PDB entry 2GM4 | X-ray diffraction, 3.50 A resolution | chains K and B of the 8 polymer chains in the assembly

== Chain K ==
Molecule: 13-nt DNA strand
Sequence (13 nucleotides; numbered 23 to 35; the number before each row is that of its first residue):
    23 TTATCGGACA CTG
Disordered / not traced: 35

== Chain B ==
Molecule: Transposon gamma-delta resolvase
Source organism: Escherichia coli
UniProt: P03012 (TNR1_ECOLI); numbering as in UniProt (aligned over 1-183)
Chain sequence (183 residues; row label = number of the first residue in the row):
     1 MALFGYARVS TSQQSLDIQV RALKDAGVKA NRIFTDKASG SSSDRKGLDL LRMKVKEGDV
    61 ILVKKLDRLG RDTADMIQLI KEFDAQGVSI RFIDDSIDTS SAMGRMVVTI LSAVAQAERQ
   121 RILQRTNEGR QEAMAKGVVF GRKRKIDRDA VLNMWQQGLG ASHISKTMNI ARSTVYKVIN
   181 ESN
Disordered / not traced: 1, 40-43
Differences from the reference sequence: engineered mutation Ala-2 (Arg in P03012), Lys-56 (Glu in P03012), Ser-96 (Gly in P03012), Asp-98 (Ser in P03012), Ser-100 (Asp in P03012), Ser-101 (Gly in P03012), Ala-102 (Glu in P03012), Arg-105 (Lys in P03012), Gln-124 (Glu in P03012)
UniProt features mapped onto this chain:
  - DNA-binding region: Ala-161 to Asn-180 (H-T-H motif)
  - active site: Ser-10 (O-(5'-phospho-DNA)-serine intermediate)
From the paper describing this entry:
  - catalytic residues: Ser-10
  - binding site for the 21-nt DNA strand: Arg-119

== Chain K / chain B interface ==
Contacting residue pairs (21):
  DT23(K) / Arg-130(B)  sugar contact
  DT23(K) / Gly-141(B)  base contact
  DT24(K) / Gly-141(B)  base contact
  DT24(K) / Arg-142(B)  hydrogen bond to the base
  DA25(K) / Arg-142(B)  sugar contact
  DA25(K) / Arg-144(B)  salt bridge to the phosphate
  DA25(K) / Arg-148(B)  phosphate contact
  DT26(K) / Arg-142(B)  sugar contact
  DT26(K) / Arg-144(B)  phosphate contact
  DT26(K) / Lys-145(B)  hydrogen bond to the phosphate
  DT26(K) / Ile-146(B)  phosphate contact
  DT26(K) / Arg-148(B)  salt bridge to the phosphate
  DT26(K) / Thr-174(B)  sugar contact
  DT26(K) / Lys-177(B)  base contact
  DC27(K) / Ile-146(B)  phosphate contact
  DC27(K) / Ile-170(B)  phosphate contact
  DC27(K) / Ala-171(B)  hydrogen bond to the phosphate
  DC27(K) / Ser-173(B)  base contact
  DC27(K) / Thr-174(B)  hydrogen bond to the phosphate
  DG28(K) / Ser-173(B)  hydrogen bond to the base
  DG29(K) / Ser-173(B)  base contact
Also at the interface, not in a pair above, chain K (8 interface residues in all): DA30
Also at the interface, not in a pair above, chain B (14 interface residues in all): Phe-140, Arg-172

== In short ==
8 residues of chain K face 14 of chain B across their interface; the contacts include 5 hydrogen bonds and 2
salt bridges. Polar pairs include DT24(K)/Arg-142(B), DG28(K)/Ser-173(B) and DT26(K)/Lys-145(B). UniProt lists
active-site residue Ser-10(B) on chain B. From the paper: the catalytic residue Ser-10(B); a binding site for
the 21-nt DNA strand at Arg-119(B).
Chain K is a 13-nt DNA strand and chain B is Transposon gamma-delta resolvase (Escherichia coli); the
structure, An activated, tetrameric gamma-delta resolvase: Hin chimaera bound to cleaved DNA, was determined
by X-ray diffraction (same publication as 2GM5).
